PDB entry 6YRB | X-ray diffraction, 2.35 A resolution | chains A and D of the 3 polymer chains in the assembly

# Chain A
Name: Envelope polyprotein
Organism: Andes orthohantavirus
UniProtKB: Q9E006 (Q9E006_9VIRU); numbering as in UniProt (aligned over 375-484)
Amino-acid sequence (149 residues; row label = number of the first residue in the row):
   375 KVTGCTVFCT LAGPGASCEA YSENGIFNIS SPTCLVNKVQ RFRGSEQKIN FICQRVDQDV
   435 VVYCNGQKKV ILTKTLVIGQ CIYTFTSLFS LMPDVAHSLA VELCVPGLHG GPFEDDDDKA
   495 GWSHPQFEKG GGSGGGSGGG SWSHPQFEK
Not modelled in the structure: 375-378, 414-418, 484-523
Sequence notes: expression tag (485-523)
Disulfides: Cys379-Cys438, Cys383-Cys392, Cys408-Cys427, Cys455-Cys478
Covalently attached groups: glycan linked to Asn402
UniProt features mapped onto this chain:
  - glycosylation: Asn402 (N-linked (GlcNAc...) asparagine)
From the paper describing this entry:
  - post-translational modification sites: Asn402

# Chain D
Molecule: 5-nt RNA strand
Organism: Drosophila melanogaster
Sequence (5 nucleotides; row label = number of the first residue in the row; numbering starts at 0):
     0 AUUUA

# Chain A / chain D interface
Contacting residue pairs - 21 pairs, chain A then chain D:
  Thr380(A) - U3(D)  phosphate contact
  Val381(A) - U2(D)  hydrogen bond to the sugar
  Val381(A) - U3(D)  hydrogen bond to the phosphate
  Phe382(A) - U2(D)  base contact
  Cys383(A) - U2(D)  hydrogen bond to the base
  Gln441(A) - A4(D)  hydrogen bond to the phosphate
  Lys443(A) - U3(D)  salt bridge to the phosphate
  Lys443(A) - A4(D)  salt bridge to the phosphate
  Val444(A) - U3(D)  hydrogen bond to the base
  Ile445(A) - U2(D)  base contact
  Ile445(A) - U3(D)  base contact
  Leu446(A) - U3(D)  hydrogen bond to the base
  Thr449(A) - U2(D)  base contact
  Thr449(A) - U3(D)  hydrogen bond to the base
  Leu450(A) - U2(D)  base contact
  Ile452(A) - U1(D)  sugar contact
  Gly453(A) - U2(D)  base contact
  Ile456(A) - U1(D)  sugar contact
  Val475(A) - U1(D)  base contact
  Val479(A) - A0(D)  phosphate contact
  Val479(A) - U1(D)  sugar contact
Other interface residues (no listed pair), chain A (18 interface residues in all): Cys379, Gly481

# Overview
18 residues of chain A face 5 of chain D across their interface; the contacts include 7 hydrogen bonds and 2
salt bridges. Polar contacts include Cys383(A)-U2(D), Val444(A)-U3(D) and Leu446(A)-U3(D). Covalently linked
N-acetylglucosamine: at Asn402(A). From the paper: a modification site at Asn402(A).
Here chain A is Envelope polyprotein (Andes orthohantavirus) and chain D is a 5-nt RNA strand (Drosophila
melanogaster). Entry 6YRB (Crystal structure of the tetramerization domain of the glycoprotein Gn (Andes
virus) at pH 7.5) was determined by X-ray diffraction together with 6YRQ from the same study.
